Entry 7DFG (electron microscopy, 2.70 A resolution); this record covers chains C and G of the 6 polymer chains in the assembly.

== Chain C ==
Protein: Non-structural protein 7
Source organism: Severe acute respiratory syndrome coronavirus 2
UniProtKB: P0DTD1 (R1AB_SARS2); residues 1-83 here correspond to UniProt positions 3860-3942 (UniProt number = residue number + 3859)
Amino-acid sequence (84 residues; each row starts with the number of its first residue; numbering starts at 0):
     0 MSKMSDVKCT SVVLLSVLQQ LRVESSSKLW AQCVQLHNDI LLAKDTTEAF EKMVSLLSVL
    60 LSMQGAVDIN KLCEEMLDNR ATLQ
Not modelled in the structure: 0-1, 71-83
Differences from the reference sequence: initiating methionine (0)
Swiss-Prot annotation at these positions:
  - site: Gln83 (Cleavage)

== Chain G ==
Protein: Non-structural protein 8
Source organism: Severe acute respiratory syndrome coronavirus 2
UniProtKB: P0DTD1 (R1AB_SARS2); residues 1-198 here correspond to UniProt positions 3943-4140 (UniProt number = residue number + 3942)
Amino-acid sequence (199 residues; numbered 0 to 198; the number before each row is that of its first residue; numbering starts at 0):
     0 MAIASEFSSL PSYAAFATAQ EAYEQAVANG DSEVVLKKLK KSLNVAKSEF DRDAAMQRKL
    60 EKMADQAMTQ MYKQARSEDK RAKVTSAMQT MLFTMLRKLD NDALNNIINN ARDGCVPLNI
   120 IPLTTAAKLM VVIPDYNTYK NTCDGTTFTY ASALWEIQQV VDADSKIVQL SEISMDNSPN
   180 LAWPLIVTAL RANSAVKLQ
Not modelled in the structure: 0-83, 180-181, 192-198
Differences from the reference sequence: initiating methionine (0)
Swiss-Prot annotation at these positions:
  - site: Gln198 (Cleavage)

== Interface between chain C and chain G ==
Pairs across the interface (47; chain C residue first):
  Lys2(C) - Leu98(G)
  Asp5(C) - Leu98(G)
  Thr9(C) - Leu91(G)
  Thr9(C) - Met94(G)
  Thr9(C) - Leu98(G)
  Val12(C) - Met87(G)  hydrophobic
  Val12(C) - Met90(G)  hydrophobic
  Val12(C) - Leu91(G)  hydrophobic
  Val12(C) - Met94(G)  hydrophobic
  Leu13(C) - Leu91(G)  hydrophobic
  Ser15(C) - Met87(G)  hydrogen bond
  Val16(C) - Met87(G)
  Val16(C) - Gln88(G)
  Val16(C) - Leu91(G)  hydrophobic
  Gln19(C) - Thr84(G)
  Gln19(C) - Met87(G)  hydrogen bond
  Leu28(C) - Ile119(G)  hydrophobic
  Phe49(C) - Leu98(G)  hydrophobic
  Phe49(C) - Asn100(G)
  Phe49(C) - Leu103(G)  hydrophobic
  Glu50(C) - Leu122(G)
  Lys51(C) - Leu122(G)
  Met52(C) - Leu95(G)  hydrophobic
  Met52(C) - Leu103(G)  hydrophobic
  Val53(C) - Ala102(G)  hydrophobic
  Val53(C) - Leu103(G)  hydrophobic
  Ser54(C) - Ile119(G)
  Ser54(C) - Ile120(G)  hydrogen bond (side chain-backbone)
  Leu56(C) - Leu95(G)  hydrophobic
  Leu56(C) - Leu103(G)  hydrophobic
  Leu56(C) - Ile107(G)  hydrophobic
  Ser57(C) - Ile120(G)  hydrogen bond (side chain-backbone)
  Val58(C) - Ile119(G)  hydrophobic
  Leu59(C) - Leu91(G)  hydrophobic
  Leu60(C) - Ile106(G)  hydrophobic
  Leu60(C) - Ala110(G)  hydrophobic
  Leu60(C) - Val115(G)
  Ser61(C) - Pro116(G)  hydrogen bond (side chain-backbone)
  Ser61(C) - Leu117(G)
  Ser61(C) - Asn118(G)
  Asp67(C) - Phe92(G)
  Asp67(C) - Ile107(G)
  Asp67(C) - Arg111(G)
  Ile68(C) - Arg111(G)
  Lys70(C) - Gln88(G)
  Lys70(C) - Phe92(G)
  Lys70(C) - Arg96(G)  hydrogen bond (backbone-side chain)
Other interface residues (no listed pair), chain C (27 interface residues in all): Val6, Cys8, Gln31
Other interface residues (no listed pair), chain G (25 interface residues in all): Ala150

== In short ==
Chain C and chain G form an interface of 27 and 25 residues respectively, with 6 hydrogen bonds. Polar pairs
include Ser15(C)-Met87(G), Gln19(C)-Met87(G) and Ser54(C)-Ile120(G).
Chain C is Non-structural protein 7 and chain G is Non-structural protein 8, both from Severe acute
respiratory syndrome coronavirus 2; the structure, Structure of COVID-19 RNA-dependent RNA polymerase bound to
favipiravir, was determined by electron microscopy.
